PDB entry 4IUP | X-ray diffraction, 1.90 A resolution | chain A

# Chain A
Protein: Sawadee homeodomain homolog 1
From: Arabidopsis thaliana
Notes: fragment: SHH1 SAWADEE domain
UniProtKB: Q9XI47 (Q9XI47_ARATH); residues 125-258 here = UniProt positions 125-258
Sequence (135 residues; each row starts with the number of its first residue):
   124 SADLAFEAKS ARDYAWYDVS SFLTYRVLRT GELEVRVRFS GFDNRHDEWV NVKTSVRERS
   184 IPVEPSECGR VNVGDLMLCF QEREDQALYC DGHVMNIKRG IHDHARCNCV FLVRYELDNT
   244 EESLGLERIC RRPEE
Disordered / not traced: 124, 164-168, 258
Covalent attachments: beta-mercaptoethanol (BME) linked to Cys253
Modified residues: Mse200 (selenomethionine; parent Met); Mse218 (selenomethionine; parent Met)
Differences from the reference sequence: expression tag (124); engineered mutation Mse200 (Leu in Q9XI47), Mse218 (Leu in Q9XI47)
Metal / ion sites: Zn2+: Cys191, His225, Cys230, Cys232
Residues lining bound ligands: cymal-4 (CVM): Phe129, Phe145, Val175, Lys176, Val179, Arg180, Glu181
Swiss-Prot annotation at these positions:
  - binding site (Zn(2+)): Cys191, His225, Cys230, Cys232
  - mutagenesis: Glu130 (E130A: DNA methylation defects), Tyr140 (Y140A: Loss of interaction with H3K9 and DNA methylation defects), Asp141 (D141A: Strong DNA methylation defects), Phe162 (F162A: Loss of interaction with H3K9 and strong DNA methylation defects, when associated with A-165), Phe165 (F165A: Loss of interaction with H3K9 and strong DNA methylation defects, when associated with A-162), Cys191 (C191A: Decreased stability of the protein), Tyr212 (Y212A: DNA methylation defects), His225 (H225A: Decreased stability of the protein. Decreased stability of the protein; when associated with A-232), Cys232 (C232A: Decreased stability of the protein; when associated with A-225)

# Summary
Bound to chain A: cymal-4. The Zn2+ site is built by Cys191, His225, Cys230 and Cys232. UniProt lists 4
Zn2+-binding residues and 9 mutagenesis sites.
Chain A is Sawadee homeodomain homolog 1 (Arabidopsis thaliana); the structure, crystal structure of
Se-substituted arabidopsis thaliana SHH1 SAWADEE domain L200M/L218M mutant, was determined by X-ray
diffraction (same publication as 4IUQ, 4IUR, 4IUT, 4IUU and 4IUV).
